PDB entry 5CQX | X-ray diffraction, 1.63 A resolution | chains A and C of the 3 polymer chains in the assembly

Chain A:
Protein: Endoribonuclease MazF
Source organism: Escherichia coli K-12
Notes: EC 3.1.27.-
UniProt: P0AE70 (MAZF_ECOLI); numbering as in UniProt (aligned over 1-111)
Amino-acid sequence (119 residues; row label = number of the first residue in the row):
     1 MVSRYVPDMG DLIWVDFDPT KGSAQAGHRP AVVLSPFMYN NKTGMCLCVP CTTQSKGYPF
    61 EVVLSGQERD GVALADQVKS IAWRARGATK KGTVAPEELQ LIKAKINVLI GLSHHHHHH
Unresolved in the structure: 18-27, 69-70
Construct notes: engineered mutation A24 (Glu in P0AE70); expression tag (112-119)
Disulfide bonds: C46-C48
UniProt features mapped onto this chain:
  - region: F17 to S23, Q25 to H28 (Loop 1, participates in catalytic activity), T53 to E61 (Loop 2, involved in substrate recognition)
  - modified residue: R4 (ADP-ribosylarginine)
  - mutagenesis: F17 to H28 (Changes loop 1 to poly-G; loss of endoribonuclease activity; Changes loop 1 to MazF6 M.tuberculosis sequence; loss of endoribonuclease activity; Changes loop 1 to MazF M.xanthus sequence ...), H28 (H28A: No changes in toxicity), T53 to E61 (Changes loop 2 to poly-G; reduces endoribonuclease activity, alters cleavage sites; Changes loop 2 to MazF M.xanthus sequence; reduces endoribonuclease activity, alters cleavage sites ...)
What the authors report for this chain:
  - catalytic residues: R29 (proposed by the authors, not directly observed)

Chain C:
Protein: Antitoxin MazE
UniProt: P0AE72 (MAZE_ECOLI); residue numbers follow UniProt; this construct covers 68-82
Amino-acid sequence (15 residues; row label = number of the first residue in the row):
    68 HENIDWGEPK DKEVW

Interface between chain A and chain C:
Contacting residue pairs - 29 pairs, chain A then chain C:
  R29(A) with E69(C), salt bridge; I71(C)
  T43(A) with K79(C), hydrogen bond (backbone-side chain)
  M45(A) with D78(C); K79(C); E80(C)
  P50(A) with I71(C), hydrophobic; W73(C), hydrophobic
  T52(A) with H68(C)
  Q54(A) with H68(C)
  K56(A) with H68(C)
  E61(A) with H68(C), salt bridge
  L74(A) with H68(C)
  Q77(A) with E69(C), hydrogen bond (side chain-backbone); N70(C); I71(C), hydrogen bond (side chain-backbone)
  K79(A) with W73(C); W82(C)
  S80(A) with E80(C)
  I81(A) with W73(C), hydrophobic; E80(C)
  A82(A) with K77(C); D78(C); E80(C), hydrogen bond (backbone-side chain)
  A85(A) with D78(C)
  R86(A) with W73(C), hydrogen bond (side chain-backbone); E75(C), hydrogen bond (side chain-backbone); K77(C); E80(C), salt bridge
Other interface residues (no listed pair), chain A (22 interface residues in all): V15, F17, A31, C48, Y58, R84
Other interface residues (no listed pair), chain C (12 interface residues in all): P76
The authors on this interface:
  - residue pairs: V15(A)-W73(C) (hydrophobic contact), R29(A)-W73(C) (hydrophobic contact), A31(A)-W73(C) (hydrophobic contact), C48(A)-W73(C) (hydrophobic contact), P50(A)-W73(C) (hydrophobic contact), K79(A)-W73(C) (hydrophobic contact), I81(A)-W73(C) (hydrophobic contact), R86(A)-E80(C) (salt bridge)
  - interface residues, chain C: W73(C)

Overview:
22 residues of chain A and 12 residues of chain C are in contact, with 6 hydrogen bonds and 3 salt bridges.
Polar pairs include R29(A)-E69(C), E61(A)-H68(C) and R86(A)-E80(C). The authors report hydrophobic contacts
between V15(A) and W73(C), R29(A) and W73(C) and A31(A) and W73(C) among others; a salt bridge between R86(A)
and E80(C). From the paper: the catalytic residue R29(A); the interface residue W73(C).
Here chain A is Endoribonuclease MazF (Escherichia coli K-12) and chain C is Antitoxin MazE. Entry 5CQX (E.
coli MazF mutant E24A in complex with MazE residues 68-82 form I) was determined by X-ray diffraction together
with 5CQY and 5CR2 from the same study.
